PDB entry 7QZ3 | X-ray diffraction, 1.97 A resolution | chains A and B

# Chain A (and B)
Molecule: BNR/Asp-box repeat protein
Organism: Tannerella forsythia
Notes: chain B of this document is another copy of the same molecule, construct and numbering; everything in this record applies to it too
UniProt: G8UIQ1 (G8UIQ1_TANFA); residues 34-552 here correspond to UniProt positions 21-539 (UniProt number = residue number - 13)
Sequence (519 residues; row label = number of the first residue in the row):
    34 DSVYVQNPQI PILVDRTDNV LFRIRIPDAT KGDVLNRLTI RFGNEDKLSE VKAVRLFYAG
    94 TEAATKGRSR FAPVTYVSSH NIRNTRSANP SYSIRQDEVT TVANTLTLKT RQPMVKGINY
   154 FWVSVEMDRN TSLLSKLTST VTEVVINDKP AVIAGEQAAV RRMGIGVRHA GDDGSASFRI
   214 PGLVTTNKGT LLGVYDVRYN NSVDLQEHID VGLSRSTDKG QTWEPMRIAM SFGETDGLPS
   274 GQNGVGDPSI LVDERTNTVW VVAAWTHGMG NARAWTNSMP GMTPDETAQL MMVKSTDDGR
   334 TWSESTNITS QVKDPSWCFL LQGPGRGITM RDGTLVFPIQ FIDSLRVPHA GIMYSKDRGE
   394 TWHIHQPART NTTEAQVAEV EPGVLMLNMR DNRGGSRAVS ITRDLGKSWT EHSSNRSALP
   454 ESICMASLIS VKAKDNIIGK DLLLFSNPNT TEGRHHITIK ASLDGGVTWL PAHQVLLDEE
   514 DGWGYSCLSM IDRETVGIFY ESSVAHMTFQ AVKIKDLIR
From the paper describing this entry:
  - binding site for the ligand EPE: R212, R423, R487
  - catalytic residues: D237, E407, Y518 (proposed by the authors, not directly observed)
  - mutagenesis - D237A, D237E, D237N, D237Q, D237S, A307Y, N425W: abolished catalytic activity
  - mutagenesis - D237A (304.8 +/- 91.5 uM): unchanged binding to 3-SL
  - mutagenesis - D237A (133.5 +/- 48.3 uM): unchanged binding to 6-SL
  - mutagenesis - S235Y, V236Q, V236Y, R306A, I456Y: decreased catalytic activity
  - specificity-determining residues: S235, V236, R306

# Chain A / chain B interface
Contacting residue pairs - 92 pairs, chain A then chain B:
  K64(A) - D318(B)  salt bridge
  Y91(A) - G270(B)
  Y91(A) - L271(B)
  A92(A) - P272(B)
  A92(A) - Q275(B)  hydrogen bond (backbone-side chain)
  G93(A) - P272(B)
  G93(A) - Q275(B)
  T94(A) - Q275(B)  hydrogen bond (backbone-side chain)
  T94(A) - G301(B)
  T94(A) - M302(B)
  T94(A) - G303(B)
  E95(A) - M302(B)
  E95(A) - G303(B)
  A96(A) - M302(B)
  A96(A) - G303(B)
  A96(A) - A305(B)  hydrophobic
  A96(A) - N310(B)
  A97(A) - N310(B)
  A97(A) - M312(B)  hydrophobic
  T98(A) - N310(B)  hydrogen bond (backbone-side chain)
  K99(A) - N304(B)
  K99(A) - A305(B)
  P106(A) - Q275(B)
  P106(A) - G303(B)
  P106(A) - N304(B)
  V107(A) - N304(B)
  I115(A) - R116(B)
  R116(A) - I115(B)
  R116(A) - R116(B)
  R116(A) - G204(B)  hydrogen bond (side chain-backbone)
  R116(A) - G207(B)
  N122(A) - N233(B)  hydrogen bond
  S124(A) - N233(B)  hydrogen bond
  S124(A) - H241(B)
  S124(A) - P272(B)
  S124(A) - S273(B)
  S124(A) - G274(B)  hydrogen bond (backbone-backbone)
  Y125(A) - N233(B)  hydrogen bond
  Y125(A) - E240(B)  hydrogen bond
  Y125(A) - P272(B)
  Y125(A) - N304(B)
  I127(A) - E267(B)
  I127(A) - G270(B)
  I127(A) - L271(B)
  I127(A) - P272(B)  hydrophobic
  Q145(A) - D269(B)  hydrogen bond (side chain-backbone)
  Q145(A) - G270(B)
  V148(A) - D318(B)
  N233(A) - N122(B)  hydrogen bond
  N233(A) - S124(B)  hydrogen bond
  N233(A) - Y125(B)  hydrogen bond
  E240(A) - Y125(B)  hydrogen bond
  H241(A) - S124(B)
  E267(A) - I127(B)
  D269(A) - Q145(B)  hydrogen bond (backbone-side chain)
  G270(A) - Y91(B)
  G270(A) - I127(B)
  G270(A) - Q145(B)
  L271(A) - Y91(B)  hydrophobic
  L271(A) - I127(B)
  P272(A) - A92(B)
  P272(A) - G93(B)
  P272(A) - S124(B)
  P272(A) - Y125(B)
  P272(A) - I127(B)
  S273(A) - S124(B)  hydrogen bond (backbone-backbone)
  G274(A) - S124(B)  hydrogen bond (backbone-backbone)
  Q275(A) - A92(B)  hydrogen bond (side chain-backbone)
  Q275(A) - G93(B)
  Q275(A) - T94(B)  hydrogen bond (side chain-backbone)
  Q275(A) - P106(B)
  G301(A) - T94(B)
  M302(A) - T94(B)
  M302(A) - E95(B)
  M302(A) - A96(B)
  G303(A) - T94(B)
  G303(A) - E95(B)
  G303(A) - A96(B)
  G303(A) - P106(B)
  N304(A) - K99(B)
  N304(A) - P106(B)
  N304(A) - V107(B)
  N304(A) - Y125(B)
  A305(A) - A96(B)  hydrophobic
  A305(A) - K99(B)
  T309(A) - T98(B)
  N310(A) - A96(B)
  N310(A) - A97(B)
  N310(A) - T98(B)  hydrogen bond
  M312(A) - A97(B)  hydrophobic
  D318(A) - K64(B)  salt bridge
  D318(A) - V148(B)
Other interface residues (no listed pair), chain A (43 interface residues in all): P123, S126, N234
Other interface residues (no listed pair), chain B (44 interface residues in all): P123, S126, N234

# Summary
43 residues of chain A face 44 of chain B across their interface; the contacts include 20 hydrogen bonds and 2
salt bridges. Among the polar pairs are K64(A)-D318(B), A92(A)-Q275(B) and T94(A)-Q275(B). From the paper:
catalytic residues D237(A), E407(A) and Y518(A); D237A, D237E and D237N of chain A, among others, abolish
catalytic activity; 12 substitutions were tested in all.
Both chains are BNR/Asp-box repeat protein (Tannerella forsythia). Entry 7QZ3 (The structure of T. forsythia
NanH) was determined by X-ray diffraction (same publication as 7QY8, 7QY9, 7QYJ and 7QYP).
